Entry 7SXK (electron microscopy, 3.40 A resolution); this record covers chains i and h of the 12 polymer chains in the assembly.

== Chain i (and h) ==
Protein: Portal protein
Organism: Pseudomonas virus PaP3
Notes: chain h of this document is another copy of the same molecule, construct and numbering; everything in this record applies to it too
UniProtKB: Q8H9R8 (Q8H9R8_9CAUD); residues 1-705 here = UniProt positions 1-705
Chain sequence (705 residues; each row starts with the number of its first residue):
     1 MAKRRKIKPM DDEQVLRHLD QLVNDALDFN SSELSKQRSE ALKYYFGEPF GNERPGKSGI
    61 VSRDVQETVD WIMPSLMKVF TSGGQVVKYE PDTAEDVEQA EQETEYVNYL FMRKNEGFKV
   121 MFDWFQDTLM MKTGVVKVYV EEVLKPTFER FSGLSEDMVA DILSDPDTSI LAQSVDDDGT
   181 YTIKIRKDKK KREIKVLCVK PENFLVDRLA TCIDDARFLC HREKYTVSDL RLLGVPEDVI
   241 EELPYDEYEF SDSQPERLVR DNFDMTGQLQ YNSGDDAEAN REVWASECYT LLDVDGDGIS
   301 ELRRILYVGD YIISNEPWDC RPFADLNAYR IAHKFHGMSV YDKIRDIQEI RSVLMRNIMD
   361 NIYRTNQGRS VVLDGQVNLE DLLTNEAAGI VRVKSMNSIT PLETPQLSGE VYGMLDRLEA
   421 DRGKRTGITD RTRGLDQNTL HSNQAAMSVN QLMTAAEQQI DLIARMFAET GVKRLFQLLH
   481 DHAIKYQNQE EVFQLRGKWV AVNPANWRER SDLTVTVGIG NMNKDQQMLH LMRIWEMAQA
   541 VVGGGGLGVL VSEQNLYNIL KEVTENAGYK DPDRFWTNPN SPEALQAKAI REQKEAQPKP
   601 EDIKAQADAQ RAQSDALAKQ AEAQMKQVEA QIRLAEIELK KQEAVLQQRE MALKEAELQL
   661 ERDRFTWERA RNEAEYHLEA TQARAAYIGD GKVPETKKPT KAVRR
Unresolved in the structure: 1-8, 149-184, 242-276, 644-705 (chain h: 1-8, 149-184, 240-277, 642-705)

== How chain i and chain h interact ==
Residue-residue contacts (117):
  H18(i) - E278(h)
  E90(i) - V492(h)
  P91(i) - V492(h)
  D92(i) - E490(h)
  D92(i) - V492(h)
  T93(i) - E490(h)
  T93(i) - V492(h)
  T93(i) - L495(h)  hydrogen bond (side chain-backbone)
  T93(i) - R496(h)  hydrogen bond (backbone-side chain)
  T93(i) - G497(h)
  A94(i) - R496(h)  hydrogen bond (backbone-side chain)
  D297(i) - R231(h)  hydrogen bond (backbone-side chain)
  G298(i) - R231(h)
  I299(i) - V227(h)  hydrophobic
  I299(i) - S228(h)
  I299(i) - R231(h)
  I299(i) - N280(h)
  R330(i) - F122(h)
  A332(i) - Q126(h)
  H333(i) - K119(h)  hydrogen bond
  H333(i) - D123(h)  salt bridge
  D342(i) - R63(h)  hydrogen bond (backbone-side chain)
  K343(i) - R63(h)
  K343(i) - D70(h)  salt bridge
  D346(i) - V61(h)
  D346(i) - R63(h)  salt bridge
  I350(i) - I60(h)  hydrophobic
  V353(i) - I362(h)  hydrophobic
  N357(i) - I362(h)
  N357(i) - T365(h)
  D374(i) - S398(h)
  S408(i) - Y412(h)  hydrogen bond
  V411(i) - Y412(h)
  M414(i) - Y412(h)  hydrophobic
  M414(i) - D416(h)
  R417(i) - D416(h)  salt bridge
  R417(i) - E419(h)  salt bridge
  K424(i) - W71(h)
  K424(i) - R431(h)
  K424(i) - T432(h)
  R425(i) - D70(h)  salt bridge
  T426(i) - R433(h)  hydrogen bond (backbone-side chain)
  G427(i) - R433(h)
  I428(i) - R431(h)
  I428(i) - R433(h)
  I428(i) - L435(h)
  T429(i) - L435(h)
  D430(i) - L435(h)
  D430(i) - Q437(h)  hydrogen bond
  L435(i) - Q437(h)
  D436(i) - Q437(h)
  T439(i) - Q437(h)  hydrogen bond (side chain-backbone)
  T439(i) - N438(h)
  L440(i) - L440(h)
  H441(i) - D436(h)
  S442(i) - L440(h)
  Q444(i) - M532(h)
  A445(i) - L531(h)  hydrophobic
  S448(i) - H441(h)  hydrogen bond
  V449(i) - Q527(h)
  L452(i) - G434(h)
  L452(i) - L435(h)
  L452(i) - D436(h)
  L452(i) - H441(h)
  M453(i) - K524(h)
  A455(i) - R433(h)
  A456(i) - T432(h)
  A456(i) - R433(h)
  E457(i) - P74(h)
  E457(i) - S75(h)
  E457(i) - K78(h)  hydrogen bond (backbone-side chain)
  Q458(i) - K78(h)  hydrogen bond (backbone-side chain)
  Q458(i) - R433(h)
  Q459(i) - P74(h)
  Q459(i) - R433(h)
  D461(i) - K78(h)
  L462(i) - P74(h)  hydrophobic
  L462(i) - M77(h)  hydrophobic
  L462(i) - K78(h)
  R465(i) - R113(h)
  R465(i) - F118(h)
  E469(i) - F118(h)
  R508(i) - K191(h)
  E509(i) - R113(h)
  R510(i) - R113(h)  hydrogen bond (backbone-side chain)
  S511(i) - R113(h)
  D512(i) - R113(h)
  L513(i) - R113(h)
  V517(i) - K78(h)
  Q526(i) - A567(h)
  R533(i) - L531(h)
  R533(i) - R574(h)  hydrogen bond (backbone-side chain)
  I534(i) - V563(h)  hydrophobic
  I534(i) - R574(h)
  M537(i) - W535(h)  hydrophobic
  M537(i) - L560(h)  hydrophobic
  M537(i) - R574(h)
  V541(i) - W576(h)  hydrophobic
  G548(i) - A587(h)
  G548(i) - K588(h)
  G548(i) - R591(h)
  V549(i) - E553(h)
  V549(i) - A584(h)
  V549(i) - K588(h)
  L550(i) - Y557(h)
  L550(i) - F575(h)  hydrophobic
  L550(i) - W576(h)
  L550(i) - N578(h)
  V551(i) - F575(h)
  S552(i) - F575(h)
  N555(i) - P572(h)
  N555(i) - D573(h)  hydrogen bond (side chain-backbone)
  N555(i) - R574(h)  hydrogen bond (side chain-backbone)
  N555(i) - F575(h)
  L556(i) - F575(h)  hydrophobic
  I559(i) - D573(h)
  S614(i) - A612(h)
Interface residues without a listed pair, chain i (81 interface residues in all): E95, D293, Y329, I331, L354, N361, I519, N558, A618
Interface residues without a listed pair, chain h (76 interface residues in all): Q66, M73, V79, G83, M112, E116, D127, E193, C198, A279, E491, F493, D615

== Summary ==
81 residues of chain i face 76 of chain h across their interface; the contacts include 17 hydrogen bonds and 6
salt bridges. Among the polar pairs are H333(i)-D123(h), K343(i)-D70(h) and D346(i)-R63(h).
Both chains are Portal protein (Pseudomonas virus PaP3). Entry 7SXK (Kinetically trapped Pseudomonas-phage
PaP3 portal protein - Full Length) was determined by electron microscopy together with 7SYA, 7SZ4 and 7SZ6
from the same study.
